2OOW - chains A and B of the 3 polymer chains in the assembly; structure by X-ray diffraction, 1.75 A resolution.

# Chain A (and B)
Protein: Macrophage migration inhibitory factor
From: Homo sapiens
Notes: EC 5.3.2.1; chain B of this document is another copy of the same molecule, construct and numbering; everything in this record applies to it too
Reference sequence: P14174 (MIF_HUMAN); residues 1-114 here = UniProt positions 1-114
Sequence (114 residues; numbered 1 to 114; the number before each row is that of its first residue):
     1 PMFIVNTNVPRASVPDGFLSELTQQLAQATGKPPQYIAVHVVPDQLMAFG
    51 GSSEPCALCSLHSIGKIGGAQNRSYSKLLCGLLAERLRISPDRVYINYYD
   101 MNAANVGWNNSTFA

# Interface between chain A and chain B
Residue-residue contacts (61):
  M2(A) - Y95(B)  hydrophobic
  M2(A) - N97(B)
  I4(A) - L58(B)  hydrophobic
  R11(A) - L46(B)
  L19(A) - L46(B)  hydrophobic
  L19(A) - M47(B)
  T23(A) - G51(B)
  P34(A) - G50(B)
  Q35(A) - F49(B)
  Q35(A) - G50(B)
  Y36(A) - Y95(B)  hydrogen bond (backbone-side chain)
  I37(A) - F49(B)
  I37(A) - G50(B)  hydrogen bond (backbone-backbone)
  A38(A) - A48(B)
  A38(A) - L58(B)  hydrophobic
  A38(A) - Y95(B)  hydrophobic
  V39(A) - M47(B)
  V39(A) - A48(B)  hydrogen bond (backbone-backbone)
  H40(A) - N6(B)
  H40(A) - Q45(B)  hydrogen bond
  H40(A) - L46(B)
  H40(A) - M47(B)
  H40(A) - L58(B)
  V41(A) - L46(B)  hydrogen bond (backbone-backbone)
  V42(A) - Q45(B)
  P43(A) - L46(B)
  H62(A) - N97(B)
  H62(A) - Y99(B)  hydrogen bond
  M101(A) - N97(B)
  M101(A) - Y98(B)
  A104(A) - N72(B)  hydrogen bond (backbone-side chain)
  N105(A) - I67(B)
  N105(A) - N72(B)  hydrogen bond
  N105(A) - I96(B)
  N105(A) - N97(B)
  N105(A) - Y98(B)  hydrogen bond (backbone-backbone)
  V106(A) - I96(B)
  V106(A) - N97(B)
  G107(A) - S76(B)
  G107(A) - V94(B)
  G107(A) - Y95(B)
  G107(A) - I96(B)  hydrogen bond (backbone-backbone)
  G107(A) - Y98(B)
  W108(A) - F49(B)
  W108(A) - D92(B)  hydrogen bond (side chain-backbone)
  W108(A) - V94(B)
  W108(A) - Y95(B)
  N109(A) - P91(B)  hydrogen bond (backbone-backbone)
  N109(A) - D92(B)
  N110(A) - R73(B)
  N110(A) - S76(B)
  N110(A) - K77(B)  hydrogen bond (backbone-backbone)
  N110(A) - C80(B)
  N110(A) - G81(B)
  N110(A) - P91(B)
  S111(A) - R73(B)
  S111(A) - S76(B)  hydrogen bond (backbone-side chain)
  T112(A) - N72(B)
  T112(A) - R73(B)
  F113(A) - Y95(B)  hydrophobic
  A114(A) - R73(B)
Other interface residues (no listed pair), chain A (30 interface residues in all): P1, V14
Other interface residues (no listed pair), chain B (26 interface residues in all): G69, R93

# In short
30 residues of chain A and 26 residues of chain B are in contact, with 14 hydrogen bonds. Polar contacts
include Y36(A)-Y95(B), H40(A)-Q45(B) and H62(A)-Y99(B).
Chain A and chain B are both Macrophage migration inhibitory factor (Homo sapiens); the structure, MIF Bound
to a Fluorinated OXIM Derivative, was determined by X-ray diffraction, deposited together with 2OOH and 2OOZ.
